Entry 8RVL (electron microscopy, 2.14 A resolution); this record covers chains L and M of the 34 polymer chains in the assembly.

[Chain L]
Name: Proteasome subunit beta type-5
Source organism: Saccharomyces cerevisiae
Notes: EC 3.4.25.1
Reference sequence: P30656 (PSB5_YEAST); the author numbering skips numbers that UniProt does not, so the offset changes along the chain: -75 to -1 = UniProt 1-75; 1-212 = UniProt 76-287
Chain sequence (287 residues; row label = number of the first residue in the row; note: 1 number in that range is skipped by the numbering (no residue carries it; nothing is unmodelled there); numbers below 1 keep their minus sign (Met-75 is residue -75)):
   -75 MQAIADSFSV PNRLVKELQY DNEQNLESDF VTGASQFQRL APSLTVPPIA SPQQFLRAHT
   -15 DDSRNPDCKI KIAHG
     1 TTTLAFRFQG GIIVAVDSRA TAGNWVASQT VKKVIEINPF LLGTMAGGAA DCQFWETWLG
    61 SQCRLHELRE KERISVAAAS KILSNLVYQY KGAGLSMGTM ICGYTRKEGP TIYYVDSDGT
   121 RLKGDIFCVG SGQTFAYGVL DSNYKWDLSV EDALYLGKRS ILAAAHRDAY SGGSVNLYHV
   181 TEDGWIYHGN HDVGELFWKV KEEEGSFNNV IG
Disordered / not traced: -65 to -64, -13 to -12, 140-142, 166-173, 191-212
What the authors report for this chain:
  - conformationally variable residues (order/disorder transition): Ala164 to Val175

[Chain M]
Name: Proteasome subunit beta type-6
Source organism: Saccharomyces cerevisiae
Reference sequence: P23724 (PSB6_YEAST); residues -18 to 222 here correspond to UniProt positions 1-241 (UniProt number = residue number + 19)
Chain sequence (241 residues; each row starts with the number of its first residue; numbers below 1 keep their minus sign (Met-18 is residue -18)):
   -18 MATIASEYSS EASNTPIEHQ FNPYGDNGGT ILGIAGEDFA VLAGDTRNIT DYSINSRYEP
    42 KVFDCGDNIV MSANGFAADG DALVKRFKNS VKWYHFDHND KKLSINSAAR NIQHLLYGKR
   102 FFPYYVHTII AGLDEDGKGA VYSFDPVGSY EREQCRAGGA AASLIMPFLD NQVNFKNQYE
   162 PGTNGKVKKP LKYLSVEEVI KLVRDSFTSA TERHIQVGDG LEILIVTKDG VRKEFYELKR
   222 D
Disordered / not traced: -18 to 0, 157-168
What the authors report for this chain:
  - conformationally variable residues (order/disorder transition): Asn155 to Leu175

[Chain L / chain M interface]
Residue-residue contacts (78):
  Ser-48(L) - Arg67(M)  hydrogen bond (backbone-side chain)
  Asp-47(L) - Arg67(M)  salt bridge
  Asp-47(L) - Asn70(M)  hydrogen bond (backbone-side chain)
  Phe-46(L) - Asn70(M)  hydrogen bond (backbone-side chain)
  Phe-46(L) - Ser71(M)
  Phe-46(L) - Trp74(M)  hydrogen bond (backbone-side chain)
  Phe-46(L) - Leu96(M)  hydrophobic
  Val-45(L) - Trp74(M)
  Thr-44(L) - Trp74(M)
  Gly-43(L) - Trp74(M)
  Phe-39(L) - Ser71(M)
  Phe-39(L) - Asn92(M)
  Phe-39(L) - Leu96(M)  hydrophobic
  Ser-33(L) - Gly99(M)
  Leu-32(L) - Tyr98(M)
  Leu-32(L) - Gly99(M)
  Leu-32(L) - Phe102(M)  hydrophobic
  Thr-31(L) - Gly99(M)  hydrogen bond (backbone-backbone)
  Thr-31(L) - Lys100(M)  hydrogen bond
  Thr-31(L) - Phe102(M)
  Thr-31(L) - Phe103(M)
  Val-30(L) - Phe102(M)  hydrophobic
  Pro-29(L) - Phe102(M)
  Pro-29(L) - Phe103(M)  hydrophobic
  Ile-27(L) - Gln1(M)
  Phe-21(L) - Gln1(M)
  Phe-21(L) - Pro4(M)  hydrophobic
  Phe-21(L) - Phe103(M)  hydrophobic
  Leu-20(L) - Phe102(M)  hydrophobic
  His-17(L) - Asn3(M)
  His-17(L) - Tyr5(M)
  Asn-11(L) - Tyr106(M)
  Pro-10(L) - Tyr106(M)
  Asp-9(L) - His108(M)  hydrogen bond (backbone-side chain)
  Asp-9(L) - Gly140(M)  hydrogen bond (side chain-backbone)
  Cys-8(L) - Tyr106(M)
  Cys-8(L) - Val107(M)
  Cys-8(L) - His108(M)
  Cys-8(L) - Pro127(M)
  Lys-7(L) - Pro127(M)
  Ile-6(L) - Asp126(M)
  Ile-6(L) - Val128(M)  hydrophobic
  Lys-5(L) - Asp126(M)  hydrogen bond (backbone-side chain)
  Lys-5(L) - Ser130(M)
  Lys-5(L) - Glu132(M)  salt bridge
  Asn24(L) - Arg137(M)
  Asn24(L) - Ala138(M)  hydrogen bond (backbone-backbone)
  Asn24(L) - Ala143(M)
  Asn24(L) - Ser144(M)  hydrogen bond
  Asn24(L) - Met147(M)
  Trp25(L) - Glu134(M)
  Trp25(L) - Cys136(M)
  Trp25(L) - Arg137(M)
  Trp25(L) - Met147(M)
  Val26(L) - Glu134(M)
  Val26(L) - Gln135(M)  hydrogen bond (backbone-backbone)
  Val26(L) - Cys136(M)  hydrogen bond (backbone-backbone)
  Val26(L) - Phe156(M)  hydrophobic
  Ala27(L) - Gln135(M)
  Ser28(L) - Arg133(M)
  Ser28(L) - Glu134(M)
  Ser28(L) - Gln135(M)
  Val31(L) - Glu132(M)
  Ala49(L) - Ser130(M)
  Ala50(L) - Tyr98(M)
  Ala50(L) - Val128(M)  hydrophobic
  Ala50(L) - Ser130(M)
  Asp51(L) - Tyr98(M)  hydrogen bond
  Asp51(L) - Arg101(M)  salt bridge
  Gln53(L) - Ser130(M)
  Phe54(L) - His95(M)
  Phe54(L) - Tyr98(M)  hydrophobic
  Trp55(L) - Tyr98(M)  hydrogen bond
  Thr57(L) - Arg91(M)
  Ala93(L) - Phe102(M)  hydrophobic
  Gly94(L) - Arg101(M)  hydrogen bond (backbone-side chain)
  Leu95(L) - Tyr98(M)
  Leu95(L) - Arg101(M)
Interface residues without a listed pair, chain L (42 interface residues in all): Ala-42, Gln-40, Tyr90
Interface residues without a listed pair, chain M (44 interface residues in all): Asn55, Asp78, Gln94, Pro104, Tyr131, Gly139, Asp151
The authors on this interface:
  - interface residues, chain L: Arg-63(L)

[Summary]
The interface between chain L and chain M involves 42 residues on one side and 44 on the other; the contacts
include 16 hydrogen bonds and 3 salt bridges. Among the polar pairs are Asp-47(L)-Arg67(M), Lys-5(L)-Glu132(M)
and Asp51(L)-Arg101(M). The paper reports the interface residue Arg-63(L); conformational variability at
Ala164(L) and Asn155(M).
Here chain L is Proteasome subunit beta type-5 and chain M is Proteasome subunit beta type-6, both from
Saccharomyces cerevisiae. Entry 8RVL (Proteasomal late precursor complex from pre1-1) was determined by
electron microscopy, deposited together with 8RVO, 8RVP, 8RVQ and 9GBK.
